5YLS - chains B and C of the 6 polymer chains in the assembly; structure by X-ray diffraction, 3.00 A resolution.

# Chain B
Protein: Tubulin beta chain
From: Sus scrofa
UniProt: A0A287AGU7 (A0A287AGU7_PIG); residues 1-445 here = UniProt positions 1-445
Amino-acid sequence (445 residues; row label = number of the first residue in the row):
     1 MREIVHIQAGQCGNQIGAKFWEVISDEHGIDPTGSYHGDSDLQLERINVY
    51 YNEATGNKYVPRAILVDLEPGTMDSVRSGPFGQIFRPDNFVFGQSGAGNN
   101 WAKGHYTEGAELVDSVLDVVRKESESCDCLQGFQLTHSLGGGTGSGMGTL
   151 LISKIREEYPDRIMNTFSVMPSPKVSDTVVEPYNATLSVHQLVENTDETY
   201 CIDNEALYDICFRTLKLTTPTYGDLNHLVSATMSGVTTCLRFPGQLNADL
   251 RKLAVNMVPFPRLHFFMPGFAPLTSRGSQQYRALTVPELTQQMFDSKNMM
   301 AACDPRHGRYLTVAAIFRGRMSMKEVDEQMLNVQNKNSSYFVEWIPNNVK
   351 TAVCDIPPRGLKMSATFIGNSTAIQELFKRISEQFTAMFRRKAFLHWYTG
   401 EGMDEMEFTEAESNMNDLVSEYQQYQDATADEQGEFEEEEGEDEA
Unresolved in the structure: 429-445
Ion coordination: Mg2+: Gln11 (together with GDP)
Residues lining bound ligands:
  - GDP (guanosine-5'-diphosphate): Gly10, Gln11, Cys12, Gln15, Ile16, Asp67, Asn99, Ser138, Gly140, Gly141, Gly142, Thr143, Gly144, Ser145, Val169, Pro171, Val175, Asp177, Glu181, Asn204, Leu207, Tyr222, Leu225, Asn226
  - Y50 (E-3-(3-azanyl-4-methoxy-phenyl)-1-(5-methoxy-2,2-dimethyl-chromen-8-yl)prop-2-en-1-one): Tyr200, Val236, Cys239, Leu240, Leu246, Asn247, Ala248, Asp249, Lys252, Leu253, Asn256, Met257, Thr312, Val313, Ala314, Ala315, Asn347, Asn348, Val349, Lys350, Thr351, Ala352, Ile368

# Chain C
Protein: Tubulin alpha-1B chain
From: Sus scrofa
UniProt: Q2XVP4 (TBA1B_PIG); residue numbers follow UniProt; this construct covers 1-451
Amino-acid sequence (451 residues; numbered 1 to 451; the number before each row is that of its first residue):
     1 MRECISIHVGQAGVQIGNACWELYCLEHGIQPDGQMPSDKTIGGGDDSFN
    51 TFFSETGAGKHVPRAVFVDLEPTVIDEVRTGTYRQLFHPEQLITGKEDAA
   101 NNYARGHYTIGKEIIDLVLDRIRKLADQCTGLQGFLVFHSFGGGTGSGFT
   151 SLLMERLSVDYGKKSKLEFSIYPAPQVSTAVVEPYNSILTTHTTLEHSDC
   201 AFMVDNEAIYDICRRNLDIERPTYTNLNRLISQIVSSITASLRFDGALNV
   251 DLTEFQTNLVPYPRIHFPLATYAPVISAEKAYHEQLSVAEITNACFEPAN
   301 QMVKCDPRHGKYMACCLLYRGDVVPKDVNAAIATIKTKRSIQFVDWCPTG
   351 FKVGINYQPPTVVPGGDLAKVQRAVCMLSNTTAIAEAWARLDHKFDLMYA
   401 KRAFVHWYVGEGMEEGEFSEAREDMAALEKDYEEVGVDSVEGEGEEEGEE
   451 Y
Unresolved in the structure: 441-451
Ion coordination: Ca2+: Asp39, Thr41, Gly44, Glu55
Residues lining bound ligands:
  - GTP (guanosine-5'-triphosphate): Gly10, Gln11, Ala12, Gln15, Ile16, Asp69, Asp98, Ala99, Ala100, Asn101, Ser140, Gly142, Gly143, Gly144, Thr145, Gly146, Ile171, Pro173, Val177, Thr179, Glu183, Asn206, Tyr224, Leu227, Asn228, Ile231
  - Y50 (E-3-(3-azanyl-4-methoxy-phenyl)-1-(5-methoxy-2,2-dimethyl-chromen-8-yl)prop-2-en-1-one): Thr179, Ala180, Val181
Curated features (UniProtKB/Swiss-Prot):
  - motif: Met1 to Cys4 (MREC motif)
  - active site: Glu254
  - binding site (GTP): Gly10, Gln11, Ala12, Gln15, Glu71, Ala99, Ser140, Gly143, Gly144, Thr145, Gly146, Thr179, Glu183, Asn206, Tyr224, Asn228, Leu252
  - binding site (Mg(2+)): Glu71
  - site: Tyr451 (Involved in polymerization)
  - modified residue: Lys40 (N6,N6,N6-trimethyllysine), Ser48 (Phosphoserine), Ser232 (Phosphoserine), Tyr282 (3'-nitrotyrosine), Arg339 (Omega-N-methylarginine), Ser439 (Phosphoserine), Glu443 (5-glutamyl polyglutamate), Glu445 (5-glutamyl polyglutamate), Tyr451 (3'-nitrotyrosine)
  - cross-link (Glycyl lysine isopeptide (Lys-Gly)): Lys326 (interchain with G-Cter in ubiquitin), Lys370 (interchain with G-Cter in ubiquitin)
Reported in the primary citation:
  - binding site for Y50: Thr179

# How chain B and chain C interact
Residue-residue contacts (40; chain B residue first):
  Gln94(B) with Met1(C)
  Ser95(B) with Arg2(C)
  Asn99(B) with Glu254(C)
  Asp177(B) with Glu254(C); Lys352(C), hydrogen bond (backbone-side chain)
  Thr178(B) with Glu254(C); Asn258(C)
  Val179(B) with Asn258(C), hydrogen bond (backbone-side chain); Pro348(C), hydrophobic
  Val180(B) with Thr257(C)
  Thr219(B) with Lys326(C); Asn329(C)
  Ala387(B) with Trp346(C)
  Met388(B) with Trp346(C)
  Arg390(B) with Asp345(C), salt bridge; Ser439(C), hydrogen bond
  Arg391(B) with Tyr262(C), hydrogen bond (backbone-side chain); Asp345(C), salt bridge; Trp346(C); Glu434(C), hydrogen bond (side chain-backbone); Val435(C); Val437(C), hydrogen bond (side chain-backbone); Asp438(C); Ser439(C), hydrogen bond
  Lys392(B) with Tyr262(C)
  Ala393(B) with Pro261(C); Tyr262(C); Trp346(C), hydrophobic
  Phe394(B) with Thr257(C); Asn258(C); Val260(C); Pro261(C), hydrogen bond (backbone-backbone); Trp346(C), hydrophobic
  His396(B) with Val260(C), hydrogen bond (side chain-backbone); Pro261(C); Tyr262(C); Pro263(C)
  Trp397(B) with Gln256(C); Thr257(C), hydrogen bond (side chain-backbone); Val260(C), hydrogen bond (side chain-backbone)
Also at the interface, not in a pair above, chain B (18 interface residues in all): Leu395
Also at the interface, not in a pair above, chain C (22 interface residues in all): Cys347

# Overview
18 residues of chain B face 22 of chain C across their interface; the contacts include 11 hydrogen bonds and 2
salt bridges. Polar contacts include Arg390(B)-Asp345(C), Arg391(B)-Asp345(C) and Asp177(B)-Lys352(C). Ligands
of chain B: GDP and compound Y50. Chain C binds GTP and compound Y50. From the paper: a binding site for Y50
at Thr179(C).
Chain B is Tubulin beta chain and chain C is Tubulin alpha-1B chain, both from Sus scrofa; the structure,
Crystal structure of T2R-TTL-Y50 complex, was determined by X-ray diffraction, deposited together with 5XIW,
5YL2, 5YLJ and 5XP3.
